PDB entry 8Z83 | electron microscopy, 2.60 A resolution | chains M and S of the 36 polymer chains in the assembly

# Chain M
Protein: Reaction center protein M chain
Organism: Halorhodospira halophila
UniProt: A0A2L1K3T5 (A0A2L1K3T5_HALHA); residues 1-323 here = UniProt positions 1-323
Sequence (323 residues; numbered 1 to 323; the number before each row is that of its first residue):
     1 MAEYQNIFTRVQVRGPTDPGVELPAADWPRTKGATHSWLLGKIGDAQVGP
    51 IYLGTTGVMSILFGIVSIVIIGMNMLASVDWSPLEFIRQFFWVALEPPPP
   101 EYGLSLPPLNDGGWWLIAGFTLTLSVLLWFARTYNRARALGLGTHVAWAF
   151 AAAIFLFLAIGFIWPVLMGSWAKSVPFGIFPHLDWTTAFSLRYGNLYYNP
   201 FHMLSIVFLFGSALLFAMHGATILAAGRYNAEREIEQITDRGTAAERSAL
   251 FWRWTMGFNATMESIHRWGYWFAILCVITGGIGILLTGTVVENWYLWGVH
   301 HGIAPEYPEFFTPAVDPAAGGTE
Unresolved in the structure: 1, 320-323
Sequence notes: conflict Ala-34 (Ser in A0A2L1K3T5), Ile-65 (Leu in A0A2L1K3T5), Val-66 (Leu in A0A2L1K3T5), Leu-84 (Ile in A0A2L1K3T5), Phe-86 (Trp in A0A2L1K3T5), Val-126 (Ile in A0A2L1K3T5), Phe-130 (Trp in A0A2L1K3T5), Ala-131 (Val in A0A2L1K3T5), Glu-236 (Asp in A0A2L1K3T5)
Metal / ion sites: Fe ion: His-219, Glu-234, His-266 (shared with 2 residues of chain L)
Small-molecule neighbours:
  - bacteriochlorophyll a (BCL), molecule 1: Thr-55, Met-59, Leu-124, Leu-128
  - bacteriochlorophyll a (BCL), molecule 2: Leu-62, Ile-65, Val-66
  - bacteriochlorophyll a (BCL), molecule 3: Ile-68, Ile-71, Leu-122, Val-126, Phe-150, Ala-153, Ile-154, Leu-156, Phe-157, Ile-160, Trp-185, Thr-186, Thr-187, Phe-189, Ser-190, Leu-196, Tyr-197, His-202, Ser-205, Ile-206, Leu-209, Phe-210, Cys-276, Gly-280, Gly-281, Ile-284
  - bacteriochlorophyll a (BCL), molecule 4: Phe-90, Leu-122, Phe-157, Ile-160, Val-175, Ile-179, His-182, Leu-183, Trp-185, Thr-186
  - bacteriochlorophyll a (BCL), molecule 5: Thr-186, Tyr-197, Leu-209, Phe-210
  - bacteriochlorophyll a (BCL), molecule 6: Tyr-197, His-202, Met-203, Ile-206, Val-207, Phe-210, Gly-211, Leu-214, Phe-272
  - bacteriopheophytin a (BPH), molecule 1: Ser-60, Ile-61, Gly-64, Ile-65, Ile-68, Leu-122, Ser-125, Val-126, Trp-129, Thr-133, Val-146, Ala-149, Phe-150, Ala-153, Ala-273, Ile-274, Val-277
  - bacteriopheophytin a (BPH), molecule 2: Phe-210, Ala-213, Leu-214, Ala-217, Met-218, Trp-252, Thr-255, Met-256
  - spirilloxanthin (CRT): Ile-68, Val-69, Ile-71, Gly-72, Met-73, Met-75, Leu-76, Phe-86, Phe-90, Leu-106, Trp-115, Leu-116, Gly-119, Phe-120, Thr-123, Phe-157, Leu-158, Ile-160, Gly-161, Phe-162, Trp-171, Ser-174, Val-175, Pro-176, Phe-177, Gly-178, Ile-179, His-182
  - menaquinone 8 (MQ8): Leu-214, Leu-215, Met-218, His-219, Thr-222, Ala-245, Ser-248, Ala-249, Trp-252, Met-256, Phe-258, Asn-259, Ala-260, Thr-261, Met-262, Ile-265, Trp-268, Phe-272
  - Ubiquinone-8 (UQ8): Phe-90, Phe-91, Ile-179

# Chain S
Protein: Antenna complex, alpha/beta subunit
Organism: Halorhodospira halophila
UniProt: A1WXF8 (A1WXF8_HALHL); residues 1-67 here = UniProt positions 1-67
Sequence (67 residues; each row starts with the number of its first residue):
     1 MWRMWKILDYRRTVVLAHVGMAVLALLIHFILLSTENFNWLQGNPYGDAE
    51 SAAEVADAAVMPQQREV
Unresolved in the structure: 47-67
Sequence notes: conflict Asn-37 (Ser in A1WXF8), Gln-42 (Glu in A1WXF8), Asp-48 (Asn in A1WXF8), Asp-57 (Glu in A1WXF8)
Small-molecule neighbours:
  - bacteriochlorophyll a (BCL), molecule 1: Trp-5, Tyr-10, Thr-13, Val-14, Leu-16, Ala-17, His-18, Gly-20, Met-21, Val-23, Leu-24
  - bacteriochlorophyll a (BCL), molecule 2: His-18, Val-19, Met-21, Ala-22, Ala-25, His-29, Leu-32, Trp-40
  - bacteriochlorophyll a (BCL), molecule 3: Met-21, Leu-24, Ala-25, Leu-27, Ile-28, His-29, Ile-31, Leu-32, Phe-38
  - spirilloxanthin (CRT), molecule 1: Met-1, Arg-3, Met-4, Lys-6, Ile-7
  - spirilloxanthin (CRT), molecule 2: Ala-25, Leu-26, His-29, Phe-30, Leu-33

# How chain M and chain S interact
Contacting residue pairs - 25 pairs, chain M then chain S:
  Ala-26(M) / Arg-11(S)
  Trp-28(M) / Arg-12(S)
  Trp-28(M) / Val-15(S)  hydrophobic
  Pro-29(M) / Arg-12(S)
  Thr-55(M) / Val-15(S)
  Thr-55(M) / Val-19(S)
  Val-58(M) / Leu-16(S)  hydrophobic
  Met-59(M) / Val-19(S)  hydrophobic
  Met-59(M) / Ala-22(S)  hydrophobic
  Leu-62(M) / Gly-20(S)
  Leu-62(M) / Val-23(S)  hydrophobic
  Phe-63(M) / Val-23(S)  hydrophobic
  Phe-63(M) / Leu-26(S)  hydrophobic
  Val-66(M) / Val-23(S)  hydrophobic
  Leu-106(M) / Leu-33(S)  hydrophobic
  Pro-107(M) / Ser-34(S)
  Pro-108(M) / Ser-34(S)
  Leu-109(M) / Ile-31(S)  hydrophobic
  Leu-109(M) / Ser-34(S)  hydrogen bond (backbone-backbone)
  Leu-109(M) / Thr-35(S)
  Ile-117(M) / Leu-27(S)  hydrophobic
  Ile-117(M) / Phe-30(S)  hydrophobic
  Ile-117(M) / Ile-31(S)  hydrophobic
  Ile-117(M) / Ser-34(S)
  Phe-120(M) / Phe-30(S)  hydrophobic
Also at the interface, not in a pair above, chain M (18 interface residues in all): Ile-70, Gly-113, Trp-114
Also at the interface, not in a pair above, chain S (17 interface residues in all): Asn-39, Gln-42

# Overview
18 residues of chain M face 17 of chain S across their interface, with 1 hydrogen bond. Its one hydrogen bond,
Leu-109(M)/Ser-34(S), is backbone to backbone. 2 bacteriochlorophyll a molecules are bound between chain M and
chain S.
Here chain M is Reaction center protein M chain and chain S is Antenna complex, alpha/beta subunit, both from
Halorhodospira halophila. Entry 8Z83 (Photosynthetic LH1-RC complex from the purple bacterium Halorhodospira
halophila) was determined by electron microscopy together with 8Z82 from the same study.
